5SZI - chains A and B; structure by X-ray diffraction, 2.85 A resolution.

[Chain A]
Protein: Ras-related protein Rab-8A
From: Homo sapiens
UniProtKB: P61006 (RAB8A_HUMAN); residues 1-207 here = UniProt positions 1-207
Amino-acid sequence (209 residues; numbered -1 to 207; the number before each row is that of its first residue; numbers below 1 keep their minus sign (Gly-1 is residue -1)):
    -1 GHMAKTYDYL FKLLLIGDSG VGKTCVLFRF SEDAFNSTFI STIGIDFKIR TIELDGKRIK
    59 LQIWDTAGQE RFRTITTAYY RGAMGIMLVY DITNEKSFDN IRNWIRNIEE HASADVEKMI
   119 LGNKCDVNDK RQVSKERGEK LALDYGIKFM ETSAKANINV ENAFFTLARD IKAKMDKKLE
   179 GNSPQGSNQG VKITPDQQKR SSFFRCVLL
Not modelled in the structure: -1 to 2, 177-207
Differences from the reference sequence: expression tag (-1 to 0)
UniProt features mapped onto this chain:
  - motif: Asp31 to Phe45 (Switch 1), Asp63 to Gly80 (Switch 2)
  - binding site (GTP): Ser17, Gly18, Val19, Gly20, Lys21, Thr22, Cys23, Ser35, Ser39, Thr40, Gly66, Asn121, Lys122, Asp124, Ala152, Lys153
  - binding site (Mg(2+)): Thr22, Thr40, Asp63
  - modified residue: Thr72 (Phosphothreonine), Ser181 (Phosphoserine), Ser185 (Phosphoserine), Cys204 (Cysteine methyl ester)
  - lipidation: Cys204 (S-geranylgeranyl cysteine)
  - mutagenesis: Thr22 (T22N: Loss of interaction with MICAL1. Loss of GRAF1/ARHGAP26 and GRAF2/ARHGAP10 tubular localization. Loss of E-cadherin and MMP14 export. Stimulates interaction with RPGR), Gln67 (Q67L: Probable constitutively active mutant locked in the active GTP-bound form. Stimulates interaction with MICALL1. Increased WDR44-positive tubulation ...), Thr72 (T72A: Loss of phosphorylation. No effect on the binding of GDP or GTP. Localizes primarily to the Golgi complex but does not affect membrane localization ...)
Metal / ion sites: Mg2+: Thr22, Thr40 (together with GMP-PNP)
Ligand contacts: GMP-PNP: Asp16, Ser17, Gly18, Val19, Gly20, Lys21, Thr22, Cys23, Phe33, Asn34, Ser35, Thr36, Phe37, Ile38, Ser39, Thr40, Asp63, Thr64, Ala65, Gly66, Asn121, Lys122, Asp124, Ser151, Ala152, Lys153

[Chain B]
Protein: MICAL C-terminal-like protein
From: Homo sapiens
UniProtKB: Q6ZW33 (MICLK_HUMAN); numbering as in UniProt (aligned over 534-683)
Amino-acid sequence (153 residues; row label = number of the first residue in the row):
   531 GHMKQEELKR LYKAQAIQRQ LEEVEERQRA SEIQGVRLEK ALRGEADSGT QDEAQLLQEW
   591 FKLVLEKNKL MRYESELLIM AQELELEDHQ SRLEQKLREK MLKEESQKDE KDLNEEQEVF
   651 TELMQVIEQR DKLVDSLEEQ RIREKAEDQH FES
Not modelled in the structure: 531-532, 573-581, 682-683
Differences from the reference sequence: expression tag (531-533)

[Interface between chain A and chain B]
Pairs across the interface (28):
  Lys3(A) - Tyr603(B)
  Lys3(A) - Glu606(B)
  Lys3(A) - Met610(B)
  Tyr5(A) - Leu667(B)  hydrogen bond (side chain-backbone)
  Tyr5(A) - Glu668(B)  hydrogen bond
  Tyr5(A) - Arg671(B)
  Tyr7(A) - Glu668(B)
  Leu8(A) - Glu668(B)
  Lys10(A) - Asp661(B)  salt bridge
  Lys10(A) - Asp665(B)  salt bridge
  Ile38(A) - Arg628(B)
  Ser39(A) - Arg628(B)  hydrogen bond (backbone-side chain)
  Ile41(A) - Arg628(B)
  Ile41(A) - Met631(B)  hydrophobic
  Ile43(A) - Met654(B)  hydrophobic
  Ile43(A) - Ile657(B)
  Asp44(A) - Gln620(B)  hydrogen bond
  Asp44(A) - Arg660(B)  salt bridge
  Phe45(A) - Arg660(B)  hydrogen bond (backbone-side chain)
  Phe45(A) - Asp661(B)
  Phe45(A) - Val664(B)  hydrophobic
  Lys58(A) - Val664(B)
  Lys58(A) - Leu667(B)
  Gln60(A) - Asp661(B)  hydrogen bond
  Gln60(A) - Val664(B)
  Trp62(A) - Ile657(B)  hydrophobic
  Trp62(A) - Asp661(B)
  Tyr77(A) - Met654(B)
Also at the interface, not in a pair above, chain A (19 interface residues in all): Thr40, Lys46, Phe70, Ile73
Also at the interface, not in a pair above, chain B (17 interface residues in all): Leu627, Phe650
Interface features reported in the paper:
  - interface residues, chain A: Ile43(A), Phe45(A), Trp62(A), Phe70(A)

[In short]
The interface between chain A and chain B involves 19 residues on one side and 17 on the other, with 6
hydrogen bonds and 3 salt bridges. Polar contacts include Lys10(A)-Asp661(B), Lys10(A)-Asp665(B) and
Asp44(A)-Arg660(B). Ligands of chain A: GMP-PNP. The paper reports interface residues Ile43(A), Phe45(A) and
Trp62(A) among others.
Chain A is Ras-related protein Rab-8A and chain B is MICAL C-terminal-like protein, both from Homo sapiens;
the structure, Structure of human Rab8a in complex with the bMERB domain of Mical-cL, was determined by X-ray
diffraction, deposited together with 5LPN, 5SZG, 5SZH, 5SZJ and 5SZK.
